4NT1 - chain A; structure by X-ray diffraction, 1.80 A resolution.

[Chain A]
Molecule: accelerated-cell-death 11
From: Arabidopsis thaliana
UniProtKB: O64587 (O64587_ARATH); numbering as in UniProt (aligned over 1-206)
Chain sequence (207 residues; row label = number of the first residue in the row; numbering starts at 0):
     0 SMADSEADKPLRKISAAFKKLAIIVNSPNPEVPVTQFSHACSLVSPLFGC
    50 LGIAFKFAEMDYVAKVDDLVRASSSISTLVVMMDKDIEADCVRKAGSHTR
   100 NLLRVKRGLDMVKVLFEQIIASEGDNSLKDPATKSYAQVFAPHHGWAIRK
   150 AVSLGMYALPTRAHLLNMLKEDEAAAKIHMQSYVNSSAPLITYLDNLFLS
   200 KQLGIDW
Disordered / not traced: 0-6
Construct notes: expression tag (0)
Modified residues: Lys-64 (lysine nz-carboxylic acid; KCX)
Ion coordination: Na+: Thr-34, Ser-72, Ile-75
UniProt features mapped onto this chain:
  - binding site (an N-acylsphingoid base 1-phosphate): Asp-60, Lys-64, Arg-99, Arg-103, His-143
  - mutagenesis: Phe-47 (F47Q: Decreased activity), Asp-60 (D60A: Loss of 85% of activity; D60N: Loss of 70% of activity; D60V: Loss of lipid transfer, but no effect on PCD suppression), Lys-64 (K64A: Severe reduction in C1P transfer), Arg-99 (R99A/E: Severe reduction in C1P transfer), Arg-103 (R103A: Severe reduction in C1P transfer; R103W: No gain of galacosylceramide transfer and no effect on PCD suppression), His-143 (H143L: Loss of lipid transfer, but no effect on PCD suppression)
Reported in the primary citation:
  - contacts within the chain: Asp-60/His-143 (salt bridge), Asp-60/Lys-64, Arg-92/Trp-206 (cation-pi contact)
  - mutagenesis - F47Q, D60A, D60N, K64A, R99A, R99E, R103A: decreased catalytic activity

[Overview]
Thr-34, Ser-72 and Ile-75 coordinate Na+. From UniProt: 5 N-acylsphingoid base 1-phosphate-binding residues
and 6 mutagenesis sites. From the paper: F47Q, D60A and D60N, among others, reduce catalytic activity;
contacts within the chain involving Asp-60, His-143 and Lys-64 among others; 7 substitutions were tested in
all.
Chain A is accelerated-cell-death 11 (Arabidopsis thaliana); the structure, Crystal structure of apo-form of
Arabidopsis ACD11 (accelerated-cell-death 11) at 1.8 Angstrom resolution, was determined by X-ray diffraction
(same publication as 4NT2, 4NTG, 4NTI and 4NTO).
